PDB entry 7SP4 | electron microscopy, 3.71 A resolution | chains m and p of the 54 polymer chains in the assembly

Chain m:
Protein: Gene 7 protein
Source organism: Shigella phage Sf6
UniProtKB: Q716G8 (Q716G8_BPSFV); residue numbers follow UniProt; this construct covers 1-160
Chain sequence (160 residues; row label = number of the first residue in the row):
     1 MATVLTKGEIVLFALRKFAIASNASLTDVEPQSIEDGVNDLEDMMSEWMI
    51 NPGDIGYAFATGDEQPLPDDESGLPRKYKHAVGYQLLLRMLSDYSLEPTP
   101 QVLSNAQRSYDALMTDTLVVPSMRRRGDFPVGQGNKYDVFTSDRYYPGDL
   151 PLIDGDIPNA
Unresolved in the structure: 1-2, 151-160

Chain p:
Protein: Gene 5 protein
Source organism: Shigella phage Sf6
UniProtKB: Q716H0 (Q716H0_BPSFV); residue numbers follow UniProt; this construct covers 1-423
Chain sequence (423 residues; each row starts with the number of its first residue):
     1 MPNNLDSNVSQIVLKKFLPGFMSDLVLAKTVDRQLLAGEINSSTGDSVSF
    51 KRPHQFSSLRTPTGDISGQNKNNLISGKATGRVGNYITVAVEYQQLEEAI
   101 KLNQLEEILAPVRQRIVTDLETELAHFMMNNGALSLGSPNTPITKWSDVA
   151 QTASFLKDLGVNEGENYAVMDPWSAQRLADAQTGLHASDQLVRTAWENAQ
   201 IPTNFGGIRALMSNGLASRTQGAFGGTLTVKTQPTVTYNAVKDSYQFTVT
   251 LTGATASVTGFLKAGDQVKFTNTYWLQQQTKQALYNGATPISFTATVTAD
   301 ANSDSGGDVTVTLSGVPIYDTTNPQYNSVSRQVEAGDAVSVVGTASQTMK
   351 PNLFYNKFFCGLGSIPLPKLHSIDSAVATYEGFSIRVHKYADGDANVQKM
   401 RFDLLPAYVCFNPHMGGQFFGNP
Unresolved in the structure: 1-9

How chain m and chain p interact:
Contacting residue pairs (18; chain m residue first):
  Asp138(m) - Lys15(p)  hydrogen bond (backbone-side chain)
  Val139(m) - Lys15(p)
  Phe140(m) - Lys15(p)
  Thr141(m) - Lys15(p)
  Ser142(m) - Lys15(p)  hydrogen bond
  Ser142(m) - Asn103(p)
  Ser142(m) - Gln104(p)
  Asp143(m) - Ala99(p)
  Asp143(m) - Ile100(p)
  Asp143(m) - Lys101(p)
  Asp143(m) - Asn103(p)  hydrogen bond
  Arg144(m) - Gln104(p)
  Pro147(m) - Leu96(p)
  Pro147(m) - Ala99(p)
  Pro147(m) - Ile100(p)
  Asp149(m) - Leu96(p)
  Leu150(m) - Glu97(p)
  Leu150(m) - Ile100(p)  hydrophobic

Summary:
The interface between chain m and chain p involves 10 residues on one side and 8 on the other, with 3 hydrogen
bonds. Among the polar pairs are Asp138(m)-Lys15(p), Ser142(m)-Lys15(p) and Asp143(m)-Asn103(p).
Here chain m is Gene 7 protein and chain p is Gene 5 protein, both from Shigella phage Sf6. Entry 7SP4 (In
situ cryo-EM structure of bacteriophage Sf6 gp3:gp7:gp5 complex in conformation 2 at 3.71A resolution) was
determined by electron microscopy (same publication as 7UKJ, 7SPU, 7SFS and 7SG7).
